4RBV - chains A and B; structure by X-ray diffraction, 3.10 A resolution.

Chain A (and B):
Molecule: Propanediol utilization protein PduA
Organism: Salmonella enterica serovar Typhimurium
Notes: chain B of this document is another copy of the same molecule, construct and numbering; everything in this record applies to it too
UniProtKB: P0A1C7 (PDUA_SALTY); the construct has insertions or renumbered stretches relative to UniProt, so the offset changes along the chain: 2-38 = UniProt 2-38; 43-96 = UniProt 41-94
Amino-acid sequence (102 residues; each row starts with the number of its first residue; numbers below 1 keep their minus sign (Met-5 is residue -5)):
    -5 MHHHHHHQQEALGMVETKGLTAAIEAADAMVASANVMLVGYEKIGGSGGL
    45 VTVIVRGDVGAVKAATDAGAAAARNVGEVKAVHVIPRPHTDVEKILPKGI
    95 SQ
Unresolved in the structure: -5 to 2, 96 (chain B: -5 to 0, 95-96)
Construct notes: expression tag (-5 to 1); engineered mutation Ala26 (Lys in P0A1C7); insertion (39, 42)

How chain A and chain B interact:
Residue-residue contacts (38):
  Met8(A) - Thr15(B)
  Met8(A) - Ile18(B)  hydrophobic
  Glu10(A) - Gly13(B)
  Glu10(A) - Leu14(B)  hydrogen bond (side chain-backbone)
  Glu10(A) - Thr15(B)  hydrogen bond
  Glu36(A) - Leu14(B)
  Ile38(A) - Leu14(B)  hydrophobic
  Ile38(A) - Gly39(B)
  Ile38(A) - Gly43(B)
  Ile38(A) - Val45(B)  hydrophobic
  Gly39(A) - Gly43(B)
  Gly40(A) - Ser41(B)
  Gly40(A) - Gly42(B)
  Gly40(A) - Gly43(B)
  Ser41(A) - Ser41(B)
  Ser41(A) - Gly42(B)
  Leu44(A) - Gly42(B)
  Thr46(A) - Leu14(B)
  Thr46(A) - Thr15(B)
  Ala75(A) - Thr15(B)
  His77(A) - Thr15(B)
  His77(A) - Glu19(B)  salt bridge
  His77(A) - Val70(B)
  Ile79(A) - Ile18(B)  hydrophobic
  Ile79(A) - Glu19(B)
  Ile79(A) - Asp22(B)
  Pro82(A) - Asp22(B)
  His83(A) - Asp22(B)  salt bridge
  His83(A) - Ala26(B)
  Thr84(A) - Val25(B)
  Lys88(A) - Leu32(B)
  Ile89(A) - Ala21(B)
  Ile89(A) - Asp22(B)
  Ile89(A) - Tyr35(B)  hydrogen bond (backbone-side chain)
  Leu90(A) - Ile18(B)  hydrophobic
  Leu90(A) - Tyr35(B)
  Pro91(A) - Leu14(B)  hydrophobic
  Pro91(A) - Tyr35(B)  hydrophobic
Interface residues without a listed pair, chain A (22 interface residues in all): Leu6, Ile48, Arg81
Interface residues without a listed pair, chain B (19 interface residues in all): Gly40, Leu44

Summary:
The interface between chain A and chain B involves 22 residues on one side and 19 on the other; the contacts
include 3 hydrogen bonds and 2 salt bridges. Among the polar pairs are His77(A)-Glu19(B), His83(A)-Asp22(B)
and Glu10(A)-Leu14(B).
Chain A and chain B are both Propanediol utilization protein PduA (Salmonella enterica serovar Typhimurium);
the structure, PduA K26A S40GSG mutant, from Salmonella enterica serovar Typhimurium LT2, was determined by
X-ray diffraction (same publication as 4QIF, 4QIG, 4RBT and 4RBU).
